PDB entry 5VT0 | electron microscopy, 3.78 A resolution | chains I and L of the 7 polymer chains in the assembly

# Chain I
Molecule: DNA-directed RNA polymerase subunit beta
From: Escherichia coli (strain K12)
Notes: EC 2.7.7.6
UniProtKB: P0A8V2 (RPOB_ECOLI); residues 1-1342 here = UniProt positions 1-1342
Amino-acid sequence (1342 residues; row label = number of the first residue in the row):
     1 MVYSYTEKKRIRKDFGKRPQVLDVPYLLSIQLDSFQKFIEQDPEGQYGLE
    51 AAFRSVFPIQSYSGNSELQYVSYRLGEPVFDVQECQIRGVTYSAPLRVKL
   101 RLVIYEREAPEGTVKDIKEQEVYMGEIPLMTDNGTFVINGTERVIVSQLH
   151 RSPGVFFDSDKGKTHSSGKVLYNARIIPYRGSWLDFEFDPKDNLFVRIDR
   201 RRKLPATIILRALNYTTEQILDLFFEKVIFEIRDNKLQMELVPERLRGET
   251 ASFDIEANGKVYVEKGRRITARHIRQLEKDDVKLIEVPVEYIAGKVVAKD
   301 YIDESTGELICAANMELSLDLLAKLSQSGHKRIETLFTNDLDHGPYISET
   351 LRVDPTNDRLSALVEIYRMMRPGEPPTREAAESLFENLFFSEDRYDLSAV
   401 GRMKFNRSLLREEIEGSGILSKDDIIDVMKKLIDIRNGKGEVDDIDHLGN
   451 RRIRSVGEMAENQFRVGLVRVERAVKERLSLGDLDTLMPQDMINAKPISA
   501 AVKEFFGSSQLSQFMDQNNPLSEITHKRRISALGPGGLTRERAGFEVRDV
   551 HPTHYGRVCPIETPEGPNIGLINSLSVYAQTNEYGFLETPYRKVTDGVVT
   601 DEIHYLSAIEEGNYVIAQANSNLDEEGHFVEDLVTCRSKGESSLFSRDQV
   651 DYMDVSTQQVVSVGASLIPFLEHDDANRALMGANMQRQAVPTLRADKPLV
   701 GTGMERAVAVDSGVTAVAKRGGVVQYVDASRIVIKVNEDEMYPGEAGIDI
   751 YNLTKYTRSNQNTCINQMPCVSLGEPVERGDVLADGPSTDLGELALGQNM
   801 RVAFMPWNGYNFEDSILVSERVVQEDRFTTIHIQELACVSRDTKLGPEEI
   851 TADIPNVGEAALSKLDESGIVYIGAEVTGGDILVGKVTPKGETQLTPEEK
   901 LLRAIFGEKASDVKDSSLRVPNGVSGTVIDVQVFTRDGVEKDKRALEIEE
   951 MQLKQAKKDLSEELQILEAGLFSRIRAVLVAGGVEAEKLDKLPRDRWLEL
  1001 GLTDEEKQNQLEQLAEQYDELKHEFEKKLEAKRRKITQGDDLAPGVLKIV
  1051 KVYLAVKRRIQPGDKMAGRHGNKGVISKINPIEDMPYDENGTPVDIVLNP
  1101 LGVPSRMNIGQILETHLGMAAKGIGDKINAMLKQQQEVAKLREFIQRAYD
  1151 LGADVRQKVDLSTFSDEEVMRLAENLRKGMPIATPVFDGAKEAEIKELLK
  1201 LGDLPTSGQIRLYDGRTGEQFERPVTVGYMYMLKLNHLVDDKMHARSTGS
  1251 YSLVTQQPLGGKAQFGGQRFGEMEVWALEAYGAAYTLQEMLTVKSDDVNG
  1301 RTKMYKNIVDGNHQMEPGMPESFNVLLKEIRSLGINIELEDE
Disordered / not traced: 1-2
Swiss-Prot annotation at these positions:
  - modified residue (N6-acetyllysine): Lys1022, Lys1200
Reported in the primary citation:
  - binding site for Escherichia coli 6S RNA derivative: Arg903

# Chain L
Molecule: RNA polymerase sigma factor RpoD
From: Escherichia coli (strain K12)
UniProtKB: P00579 (RPOD_ECOLI); residues 94-613 here = UniProt positions 94-613
Amino-acid sequence (523 residues; each row starts with the number of its first residue):
    91 SEFTTDPVRMYMREMGTVELLTREGEIDIAKRIEDGINQVQCSVAEYPEA
   141 ITYLLEQYDRVEAEEARLSDLITGFVDPNAEEDLAPTATHVGSELSQEDL
   191 DDDEDEDEEDGDDDSADDDNSIDPELAREKFAELRAQYVVTRDTIKAKGR
   241 SHATAQEEILKLSEVFKQFRLVPKQFDYLVNSMRVMMDRVRTQERLIMKL
   291 CVEQCKMPKKNFITLFTGNETSDTWFNAAIAMNKPWSEKLHDVSEEVHRA
   341 LQKLQQIEEETGLTIEQVKDINRRMSIGEAKARRAKKEMVEANLRLVISI
   391 AKKYTNRGLQFLDLIQEGNIGLMKAVDKFEYRRGYKFSTYATWWIRQAIT
   441 RSIADQARTIRIPVHMIETINKLNRISRQMLQEMGREPTPEELAERMLMP
   491 EDKIRKVLKIAKEPISMETPIGDDEDSHLGDFIEDTTLELPLDSATTESL
   541 RAATHDVLAGLTAREAKVLRMRFGIDMNTDYTLEEVGKQFDVTRERIRQI
   591 EAKALRKLRHPSRSEVLRSFLDD
Disordered / not traced: 91-93, 168-211, 237-241
Sequence notes: expression tag (91-93)
Swiss-Prot annotation at these positions:
  - DNA-binding region: Leu573 to Ala592 (H-T-H motif)
  - region: Arg584 to Arg599 (Interaction with anti-sigma factors)
  - motif: Asp403 to Gln406 (Interaction with polymerase core subunit RpoC)
  - site: Arg562 (Interaction with anti-sigma factors)
Reported in the primary citation:
  - binding site for Escherichia coli 6S RNA derivative: Lys593, His600
  - conformationally variable residues (side-chain flip): Trp433, Trp434

# Chain I / chain L interface
Contacting residue pairs - 56 pairs, chain I then chain L:
  Tyr123(I) - Leu471(L)  hydrophobic
  Tyr123(I) - Gln472(L)
  Tyr123(I) - Gly475(L)  hydrogen bond (side chain-backbone)
  Gly373(I) - Arg103(L)  hydrogen bond (backbone-side chain)
  Glu374(I) - Arg99(L)  salt bridge
  Gln490(I) - Gln472(L)
  Ile493(I) - Gln472(L)  hydrogen bond (backbone-side chain)
  Asn494(I) - Arg468(L)
  Asn494(I) - Gln472(L)
  Ala495(I) - Leu471(L)  hydrophobic
  Ala495(I) - Gln472(L)
  Lys496(I) - Leu471(L)
  Asn856(I) - Asp612(L)
  Pro897(I) - Gly564(L)
  Glu898(I) - Leu540(L)
  Glu898(I) - Arg541(L)  salt bridge
  Glu898(I) - Thr544(L)
  Glu898(I) - Ile565(L)
  Glu899(I) - Leu540(L)
  Leu901(I) - Leu559(L)  hydrophobic
  Leu901(I) - Phe563(L)  hydrophobic
  Leu901(I) - Ile565(L)  hydrophobic
  Leu902(I) - Leu607(L)
  Leu902(I) - Phe610(L)  hydrophobic
  Leu902(I) - Leu611(L)  hydrophobic
  Ala904(I) - Phe563(L)  hydrophobic
  Ile905(I) - Leu595(L)  hydrophobic
  Ile905(I) - Leu598(L)  hydrophobic
  Ile905(I) - Arg599(L)  hydrogen bond (backbone-side chain)
  Phe906(I) - Ser604(L)
  Phe906(I) - Leu607(L)
  Phe906(I) - Arg608(L)
  Phe906(I) - Leu611(L)  hydrophobic
  Arg936(I) - Arg495(L)
  Pro1044(I) - Lys499(L)  hydrogen bond (backbone-side chain)
  Pro1044(I) - Lys502(L)
  Gly1045(I) - Lys499(L)
  Thr1248(I) - Pro531(L)
  Ser1250(I) - Glu524(L)
  Ser1250(I) - Asp525(L)
  Tyr1251(I) - Glu524(L)
  Tyr1251(I) - Asp525(L)  hydrogen bond (backbone-backbone)
  Tyr1251(I) - Leu528(L)  hydrophobic
  Leu1253(I) - Ile523(L)
  Leu1253(I) - Glu524(L)
  Gln1256(I) - Asp525(L)  hydrogen bond
  Gln1256(I) - Leu528(L)
  Leu1259(I) - Asp521(L)
  Leu1259(I) - Ile523(L)
  Leu1259(I) - Glu524(L)
  Gln1264(I) - Phe522(L)
  Tyr1305(I) - Pro531(L)
  Tyr1305(I) - Leu532(L)
  Lys1306(I) - Ser534(L)
  Lys1306(I) - Glu538(L)
  Asp1310(I) - Glu538(L)
Other interface residues (no listed pair), chain I (42 interface residues in all): Arg97, Pro372, Asp491, Arg540, Lys900, Glu908, Asp937, Leu1047, Gly1249, Ser1252, Gly1260, Val1298
Other interface residues (no listed pair), chain L (46 interface residues in all): Thr94, Met474, Arg476, Glu481, Leu498, Asp513, Gly520, Leu530, Ala535, Leu548, Asp566

# Summary
42 residues of chain I face 46 of chain L across their interface, with 7 hydrogen bonds and 2 salt bridges.
Polar contacts include Glu374(I)-Arg99(L), Glu898(I)-Arg541(L) and Tyr123(I)-Gly475(L). The paper reports a
binding site for Escherichia coli 6S RNA derivative at Arg903(I) and Lys593(L) among others; conformational
variability at Trp433(L) and Trp434(L).
Here chain I is DNA-directed RNA polymerase subunit beta and chain L is RNA polymerase sigma factor RpoD, both
from Escherichia coli (strain K12). Entry 5VT0 (Escherichia coli 6S RNA derivative in complex with Escherichia
coli RNA polymerase sigma70-holoenzyme) was determined by electron microscopy.
